Entry 8WT7 (electron microscopy, 2.70 A resolution); this record covers chains D and F of the 10 polymer chains in the assembly.

Chain D:
Molecule: IS621 transposase
From: Escherichia coli
UniProtKB: A0A0E0Y1P1 (A0A0E0Y1P1_ECO1C); numbering as in UniProt (aligned over 1-326)
Amino-acid sequence (328 residues; numbered -1 to 326; the number before each row is that of its first residue; numbers below 1 keep their minus sign (Gly-1 is residue -1)):
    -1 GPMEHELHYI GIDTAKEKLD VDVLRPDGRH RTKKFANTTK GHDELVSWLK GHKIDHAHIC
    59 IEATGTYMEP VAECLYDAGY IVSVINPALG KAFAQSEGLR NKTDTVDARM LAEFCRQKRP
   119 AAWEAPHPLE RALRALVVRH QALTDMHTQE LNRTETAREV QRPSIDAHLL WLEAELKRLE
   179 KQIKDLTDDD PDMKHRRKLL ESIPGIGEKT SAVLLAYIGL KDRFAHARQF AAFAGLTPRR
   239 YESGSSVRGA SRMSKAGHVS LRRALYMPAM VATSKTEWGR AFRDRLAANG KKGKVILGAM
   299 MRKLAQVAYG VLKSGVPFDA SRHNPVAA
Unresolved in the structure: -1 to 4, 322-326
Construct notes: expression tag (-1 to 0)
Reported in the primary citation:
  - mutagenesis - D11A/E60A/D102A/D105A, S241A: abolished catalytic activity

Chain F:
Molecule: bridge RNA
From: Escherichia coli
Sequence (180 nucleotides; each row starts with the number of its first residue; numbers below 1 keep their minus sign (G-2 is residue -2)):
    -2 GGGAGUGCAG AGAAAAUCGG CCAGUUUUCU CUGCCUGCAG UCCGCAUGCC GUAUCGGGCC
    58 UUGGGUUCUA ACCUGUUCUG UAGGCUUAUG CAGCGGACUG CCUUUCUCCC AAAGUGAUAA
   118 ACCGGACAGU AUCAUGGACC GGUUUUCCCG GUAAUCCGUA UUUACAAGAU UGGUUUCACU
Unresolved in the structure: -2 to 109

Chain D / chain F interface:
Residue-residue contacts - 90 pairs, chain D then chain F:
  Ala61(D) - C130(F)  sugar contact
  Thr62(D) - A128(F)  base contact
  Gly63(D) - U129(F)  sugar contact
  Thr64(D) - A128(F)  sugar contact
  Asn84(D) - C130(F)  hydrogen bond to the base
  Asn84(D) - A131(F)  hydrogen bond to the sugar
  Pro85(D) - C130(F)  base contact
  Arg132(D) - C130(F)  salt bridge to the phosphate
  Val136(D) - U129(F)  phosphate contact
  Gln147(D) - C162(F)  phosphate contact
  Gln147(D) - A163(F)  hydrogen bond to the phosphate
  Asn150(D) - C162(F)  hydrogen bond to the sugar
  Asn150(D) - A163(F)  hydrogen bond to the sugar
  Arg151(D) - A163(F)  hydrogen bond to the phosphate
  Arg151(D) - A164(F)  salt bridge to the phosphate
  Thr154(D) - A164(F)  sugar contact
  Arg221(D) - U132(F)  hydrogen bond to the base
  Phe222(D) - U132(F)  base contact
  His224(D) - U149(F)  base contact
  Ala225(D) - A150(F)  phosphate contact
  Arg226(D) - G133(F)  sugar contact
  Arg226(D) - G134(F)  salt bridge to the phosphate
  Arg226(D) - A135(F)  hydrogen bond to the base
  Arg226(D) - U149(F)  base contact
  Gln227(D) - U132(F)  hydrogen bond to the sugar
  Gln227(D) - G133(F)  hydrogen bond to the phosphate
  Ala230(D) - G133(F)  sugar contact
  Phe231(D) - A131(F)  hydrogen bond to the sugar
  Phe231(D) - U132(F)  sugar contact
  Leu234(D) - G155(F)  base contact
  Thr235(D) - G133(F)  base contact
  Pro236(D) - G133(F)  hydrogen bond to the base
  Pro236(D) - C154(F)  base contact
  Pro236(D) - G155(F)  sugar contact
  Arg238(D) - G133(F)  base contact
  Arg238(D) - G134(F)  hydrogen bond to the sugar
  Arg238(D) - C154(F)  sugar contact
  Ser249(D) - C154(F)  hydrogen bond to the sugar
  Ser249(D) - G155(F)  phosphate contact
  Ser249(D) - U156(F)  phosphate contact
  Arg250(D) - U156(F)  phosphate contact
  Met251(D) - G155(F)  phosphate contact
  Met251(D) - U156(F)  hydrogen bond to the phosphate
  Met251(D) - A157(F)  sugar contact
  Lys253(D) - A157(F)  salt bridge to the phosphate
  Lys253(D) - U158(F)  salt bridge to the phosphate
  Lys253(D) - U159(F)  hydrogen bond to the base
  Ala254(D) - A131(F)  base contact
  Ala254(D) - U159(F)  base contact
  Gly255(D) - A131(F)  hydrogen bond to the base
  His256(D) - C130(F)  salt bridge to the phosphate
  His256(D) - A131(F)  phosphate contact
  Val257(D) - A131(F)  base contact
  Val257(D) - U158(F)  phosphate contact
  Val257(D) - U159(F)  base contact
  Arg260(D) - A157(F)  hydrogen bond to the sugar
  Arg260(D) - U158(F)  salt bridge to the phosphate
  Arg260(D) - U159(F)  hydrogen bond to the sugar
  Arg261(D) - U158(F)  hydrogen bond to the sugar
  Tyr264(D) - A157(F)  stacking on the base
  Arg283(D) - U152(F)  salt bridge to the phosphate
  Arg283(D) - C153(F)  salt bridge to the phosphate
  Asn287(D) - C154(F)  hydrogen bond to the phosphate
  Lys289(D) - C154(F)  salt bridge to the phosphate
  Lys289(D) - G155(F)  salt bridge to the phosphate
  Lys290(D) - U156(F)  base contact
  Lys292(D) - U156(F)  sugar contact
  Lys292(D) - A157(F)  base contact
  Val293(D) - G155(F)  hydrogen bond to the sugar
  Val293(D) - U156(F)  base contact
  Gly296(D) - G155(F)  sugar contact
  Ala297(D) - G155(F)  hydrogen bond to the sugar
  Met299(D) - A157(F)  sugar contact
  Arg300(D) - C154(F)  base contact
  Arg300(D) - G155(F)  hydrogen bond to the base
  Lys301(D) - A151(F)  salt bridge to the phosphate
  Lys301(D) - U152(F)  salt bridge to the phosphate
  Gln304(D) - A150(F)  sugar contact
  Gln304(D) - A151(F)  hydrogen bond to the phosphate
  Val305(D) - A150(F)  sugar contact
  Gly308(D) - A150(F)  base contact
  Val309(D) - A150(F)  base contact
  Ser312(D) - A150(F)  hydrogen bond to the base
  Val314(D) - A150(F)  base contact
  Pro315(D) - A150(F)  hydrogen bond to the base
  Phe316(D) - A150(F)  base contact
  Asp317(D) - A150(F)  hydrogen bond to the base
  Arg320(D) - A150(F)  hydrogen bond to the base
  His321(D) - A150(F)  hydrogen bond to the base
  His321(D) - A151(F)  sugar contact
Interface residues without a listed pair, chain D (63 interface residues in all): Thr146, Arg156, Ala223, Ser252, Phe280, Leu284
Interface residues without a listed pair, chain F (24 interface residues in all): A161, G165

Summary:
The interface between chain D and chain F involves 63 residues on one side and 24 on the other, with 30
hydrogen bonds, 13 salt bridges and 1 aromatic stacking contact. Polar pairs include Asn84(D)-C130(F),
Arg221(D)-U132(F) and Arg226(D)-A135(F). The paper reports that D11A/E60A/D102A/D105A and S241A of chain D
abolish catalytic activity.
Here chain D is IS621 transposase and chain F is bridge RNA, both from Escherichia coli. Entry 8WT7 (Cryo-EM
structure of the IS621 recombinase in complex with bridge RNA, donor DNA, and target DNA ...) was determined
by electron microscopy (same publication as 8WT6, 8WT8 and 8WT9).
